4ORI - chain A; structure by X-ray diffraction, 1.50 A resolution.

Chain A:
Protein: Dihydroorotate dehydrogenase (quinone), mitochondrial
Source organism: Rattus norvegicus
Notes: EC 1.3.5.2
UniProtKB: Q63707 (PYRD_RAT); residues 33-396 here correspond to UniProt positions 32-395 (UniProt number = residue number - 1)
Chain sequence (372 residues; each row starts with the number of its first residue):
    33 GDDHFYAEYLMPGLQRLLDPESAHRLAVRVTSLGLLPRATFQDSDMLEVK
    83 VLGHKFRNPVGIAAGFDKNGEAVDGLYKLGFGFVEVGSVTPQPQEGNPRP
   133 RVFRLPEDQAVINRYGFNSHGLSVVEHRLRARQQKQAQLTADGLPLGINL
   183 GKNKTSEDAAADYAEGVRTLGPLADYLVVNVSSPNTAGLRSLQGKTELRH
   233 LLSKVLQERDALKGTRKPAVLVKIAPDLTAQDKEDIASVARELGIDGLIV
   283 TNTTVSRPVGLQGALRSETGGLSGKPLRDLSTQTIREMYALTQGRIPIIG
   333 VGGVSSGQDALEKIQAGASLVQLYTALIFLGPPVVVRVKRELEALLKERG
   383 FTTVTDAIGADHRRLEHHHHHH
Not modelled in the structure: 33-35, 219-224, 397-404
Construct notes: expression tag (397-404)
Small-molecule neighbours:
  - 2V6 (N-[3,5-difluoro-4-(trifluoromethyl)phenyl]-5-methyl-2-(trifluoromethyl)[1,2,4]triazolo[1,5-a]pyrimidin-7-amine): Tyr38, Leu42, Met43, Leu46, Gln47, Pro52, Glu53, Ala55, His56, Ala59, Val62, Leu68, Val134, Arg136, Val143, Tyr147, Tyr356, Leu359, Ile360, Gly363, Pro364
  - FMN (flavin mononucleotide): Ala95, Ala96, Gly97, Lys100, Gly119, Ser120, Val143, Asn145, Tyr147, Phe149, Asn181, Asn212, Lys255, Thr283, Asn284, Thr285, Ser305, Gly306, Leu309, Val333, Gly334, Gly335, Val336, Gln354, Leu355, Tyr356, Thr357
  - orotic acid (ORO): Asn145, Arg146, Tyr147, Gly148, Phe149, Asn212, Ser215, Pro216, Asn217, Asn284, Thr285
What the authors report for this chain:
  - binding site for 2V6: Leu46, Pro52, His56, Val134, Arg136, Tyr356, Leu359, Ile360, Pro364
  - specificity-determining residues: Thr63, Phe98

In short:
Ligands of chain A: flavin mononucleotide, orotic acid and compound 2V6. From the paper: a binding site for
2V6 at Leu46, Pro52 and His56 among others; specificity determinants Thr63 and Phe98.
Chain A is Dihydroorotate dehydrogenase (quinone), mitochondrial (Rattus norvegicus); the structure, Rat
dihydroorotate dehydrogenase bound with DSM338
(N-[3,5-difluoro-4-(trifluoromethyl)phenyl]-5-methyl-2-(trifluoromethyl)[1,2,4]triazolo[1,5-a]pyrimidin-7-amine),
was determined by X-ray diffraction together with 4OQV and 4ORM from the same study.
